PDB entry 5JHH | X-ray diffraction, 2.30 A resolution | chains A and B

[Chain A]
Name: Rho guanine nucleotide exchange factor 11
Source organism: Homo sapiens
Reference sequence: O15085 (ARHGB_HUMAN); residues 714-1081 here = UniProt positions 714-1081
Sequence (369 residues; row label = number of the first residue in the row):
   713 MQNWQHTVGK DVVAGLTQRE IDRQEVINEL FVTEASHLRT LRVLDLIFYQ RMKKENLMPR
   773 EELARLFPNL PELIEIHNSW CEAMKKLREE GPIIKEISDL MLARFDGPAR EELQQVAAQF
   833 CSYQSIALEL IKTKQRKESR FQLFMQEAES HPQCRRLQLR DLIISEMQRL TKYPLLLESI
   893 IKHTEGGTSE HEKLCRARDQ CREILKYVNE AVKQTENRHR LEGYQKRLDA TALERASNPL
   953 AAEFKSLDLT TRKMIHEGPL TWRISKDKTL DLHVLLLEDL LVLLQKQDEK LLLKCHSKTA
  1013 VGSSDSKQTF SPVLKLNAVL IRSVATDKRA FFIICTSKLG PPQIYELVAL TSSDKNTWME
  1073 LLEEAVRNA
Unresolved in the structure: 713, 1009-1020
Construct notes: expression tag (713)

[Chain B]
Name: Transforming protein RhoA
Source organism: Homo sapiens
Reference sequence: P61586 (RHOA_HUMAN); numbering as in UniProt (aligned over 1-181)
Sequence (181 residues; each row starts with the number of its first residue):
     1 MAAIRKKLVI VGDGACGKTC LLIVFSKDQF PEVYVPTVFE NYVADIEVDG KQVELALWDT
    61 AGQEDYDRLR PLSYPDTDVI LMCFSIDSPD SLENIPEKWT PEVKHFCPNV PIILVGNKKD
   121 LRNDEHTRRE LAKMKQEPVK PEEGRDMANR IGAFGYMECS AKTKDGVREV FEMATRAALQ
   181 A
Unresolved in the structure: 1-2, 181
Residues lining bound ligands: RA0 (3-{3-[ethyl(quinolin-2-yl)amino]phenyl}propanoic acid): D13, G14, A15, C16, G17, K18, T19, C20, V35, A61, K118, D120, L121, S160, A161, K162
Swiss-Prot annotation at these positions:
  - region: A61 to D78 (Switch II region)
  - motif: Y34 to Y42 (Effector region)
  - binding site (GTP): G12 to T19, F30 to T37, D59 to Q63, N117 to D120, S160 to K162
  - modified residue: Y34 (Microbial infection: O-AMP-tyrosine), T37 (Microbial infection: O-AMP-threonine), N41 (Microbial infection: ADP-ribosylasparagine), Q63 (5-glutamyl serotonin)
  - glycosylation: Y34 (Microbial infection: O-linked (GlcNAc) tyrosine), T37 (Microbial infection: O-alpha-linked (GlcNAc) threonine)
  - cross-link: K135 (Glycyl lysine isopeptide (Lys-Gly) (interchain with G-Cter in ubiquitin))

[Interface between chain A and chain B]
Pairs across the interface (54; chain A residue first):
  N715(A) with V33(B); Y34(B)
  Q717(A) with V33(B)
  E737(A) with Y34(B)
  V738(A) with Y34(B)
  E741(A) with Y34(B), hydrogen bond; P36(B); T37(B), hydrogen bond (side chain-backbone); V38(B), hydrogen bond (side chain-backbone)
  T745(A) with V38(B)
  S748(A) with E40(B), hydrogen bond
  K844(A) with D76(B), salt bridge
  R868(A) with R5(B), hydrogen bond (backbone-side chain); V43(B), hydrogen bond (side chain-backbone); D45(B), salt bridge; E54(B), salt bridge
  L869(A) with R5(B); N41(B); V43(B), hydrophobic
  R872(A) with P75(B); D76(B), salt bridge
  D873(A) with N41(B); W58(B)
  I876(A) with W58(B), hydrophobic; L72(B)
  M879(A) with L69(B)
  Q880(A) with N41(B), hydrogen bond; W58(B)
  T883(A) with A61(B); G62(B); Q63(B)
  K884(A) with D59(B), salt bridge; A61(B)
  L887(A) with T37(B); A61(B); G62(B)
  L888(A) with T37(B); V38(B), hydrophobic
  R914(A) with Y66(B)
  L917(A) with Y66(B)
  K918(A) with Y66(B)
  N921(A) with Y66(B); D67(B), hydrogen bond (side chain-backbone); R68(B), hydrogen bond (side chain-backbone); L69(B), hydrogen bond (side chain-backbone)
  V924(A) with R68(B)
  K925(A) with R68(B)
  E928(A) with R68(B), salt bridge; L72(B)
  N929(A) with R68(B), hydrogen bond
  S1065(A) with P96(B); E97(B), hydrogen bond (side chain-backbone); P101(B)
  N1068(A) with E97(B)
Interface residues without a listed pair, chain A (36 interface residues in all): Q714, H718, S837, R867, R881, V920, D1066
Interface residues without a listed pair, chain B (30 interface residues in all): K27, F39, Y42, S73

[Overview]
Chain A and chain B form an interface of 36 and 30 residues respectively; the contacts include 12 hydrogen
bonds and 6 salt bridges. Polar contacts include K844(A)-D76(B), R868(A)-D45(B) and R868(A)-E54(B). Chain B
binds compound RA0. UniProt lists 28 GTP-binding residues on chain B.
Chain A is Rho guanine nucleotide exchange factor 11 and chain B is Transforming protein RhoA, both from Homo
sapiens; the structure, Crystal structure of the ternary complex between the human RhoA, its inhibitor and the
DH/PH domain ..., was determined by X-ray diffraction.
